PDB entry 7S6S | X-ray diffraction, 1.98 A resolution | chains B and F of the 8 polymer chains in the assembly

[Chain B (and F)]
Molecule: Methane monooxygenase beta chain
Source organism: Methylosinus trichosporium OB3b
Notes: chain F of this document is another copy of the same molecule, construct and numbering; everything in this record applies to it too
UniProt: A0A2D2D5X7 (A0A2D2D5X7_METTR); residue numbers follow UniProt; this construct covers 4-395
Sequence (392 residues; each row starts with the number of its first residue):
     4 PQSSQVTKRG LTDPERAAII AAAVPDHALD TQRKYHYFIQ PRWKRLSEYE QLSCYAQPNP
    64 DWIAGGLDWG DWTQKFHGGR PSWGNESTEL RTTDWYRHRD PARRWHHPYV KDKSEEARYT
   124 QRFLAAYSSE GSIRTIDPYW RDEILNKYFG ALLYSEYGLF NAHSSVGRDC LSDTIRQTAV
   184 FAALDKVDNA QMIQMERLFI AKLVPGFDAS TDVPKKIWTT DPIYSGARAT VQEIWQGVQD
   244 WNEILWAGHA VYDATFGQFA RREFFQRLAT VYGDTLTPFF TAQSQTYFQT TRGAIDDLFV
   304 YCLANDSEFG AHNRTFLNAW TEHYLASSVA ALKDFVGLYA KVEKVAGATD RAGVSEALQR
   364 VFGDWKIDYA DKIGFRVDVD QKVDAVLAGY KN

[Interface between chain B and chain F]
Residue-residue contacts - 74 pairs, chain B then chain F:
  Leu-14(B) with Thr-15(F)
  Thr-15(B) with Leu-14(F)
  Pro-17(B) with Pro-17(F); Ala-20(F), hydrophobic; Ala-21(F)
  Ala-21(B) with Pro-17(F)
  Lys-114(B) with Arg-121(F)
  Asp-115(B) with Arg-121(F), salt bridge; Arg-125(F), salt bridge
  Glu-118(B) with Glu-118(F); Arg-121(F), salt bridge; Tyr-122(F); Arg-125(F), salt bridge
  Glu-119(B) with Tyr-122(F); Arg-125(F), salt bridge
  Arg-121(B) with Lys-114(F); Asp-115(F), salt bridge; Glu-118(F), salt bridge
  Tyr-122(B) with Glu-119(F); Tyr-122(F), hydrophobic; Ala-285(F); Gln-286(F)
  Arg-125(B) with Asp-115(F), salt bridge; Glu-118(F), salt bridge; Glu-119(F), salt bridge; Thr-289(F)
  Phe-126(B) with Ala-285(F), hydrophobic; Thr-289(F)
  Ala-129(B) with Thr-289(F); Gln-292(F)
  Ser-132(B) with Gln-292(F)
  Glu-133(B) with Gln-261(F), hydrogen bond; Arg-265(F); Gln-288(F), hydrogen bond; Phe-291(F); Gln-292(F), hydrogen bond
  Ser-135(B) with Arg-265(F); Gln-269(F)
  Arg-137(B) with Arg-363(F); Asp-367(F), salt bridge
  Thr-138(B) with Arg-270(F); Arg-363(F)
  Gln-261(B) with Glu-133(F), hydrogen bond
  Arg-265(B) with Glu-133(F); Ser-135(F)
  Gln-269(B) with Ser-135(F)
  Arg-270(B) with Thr-138(F)
  Ala-272(B) with Thr-273(F)
  Thr-273(B) with Ala-272(F); Thr-273(F); Val-274(F); Tyr-275(F); Gly-276(F), hydrogen bond (backbone-backbone); Asp-277(F); Thr-278(F)
  Val-274(B) with Thr-273(F)
  Tyr-275(B) with Thr-273(F)
  Gly-276(B) with Thr-273(F), hydrogen bond (backbone-backbone)
  Asp-277(B) with Thr-273(F)
  Thr-278(B) with Thr-273(F)
  Ala-285(B) with Tyr-122(F); Phe-126(F), hydrophobic
  Gln-286(B) with Tyr-122(F)
  Gln-288(B) with Glu-133(F), hydrogen bond
  Thr-289(B) with Arg-125(F); Phe-126(F); Ala-129(F)
  Phe-291(B) with Glu-133(F)
  Gln-292(B) with Ala-129(F); Ser-132(F); Glu-133(F), hydrogen bond
  Arg-363(B) with Arg-137(F); Thr-138(F)
  Asp-367(B) with Arg-137(F), salt bridge
Other interface residues (no listed pair), chain B (42 interface residues in all): Ala-20, Ser-117, Pro-281, Phe-282, Arg-295
Other interface residues (no listed pair), chain F (42 interface residues in all): Ser-117, Pro-281, Phe-282, Arg-295

[Overview]
Chain B and chain F each contribute 42 residues to their interface; the contacts include 8 hydrogen bonds and
12 salt bridges. Polar contacts include Asp-115(B)/Arg-121(F), Asp-115(B)/Arg-125(F) and
Glu-118(B)/Arg-121(F).
Chain B and chain F are both Methane monooxygenase beta chain (Methylosinus trichosporium OB3b); the
structure, Complex structure of Methane monooxygenase hydroxylase and regulatory subunit DBL1, was determined
by X-ray diffraction together with 7S6Q, 7S6R, 7S6T and 7S7H from the same study.
